Entry 8VUN (electron microscopy, 4.01 A resolution (low resolution: residue-level contacts below are approximate; hydrogen-bond / salt-bridge calls are withheld)); this record covers chains A and D of the 8 polymer chains in the assembly.

== Chain A ==
Protein: Glutamate receptor ionotropic, NMDA 1
From: Homo sapiens
UniProtKB: Q05586 (NMDZ1_HUMAN); the construct lacks a stretch of the UniProt sequence, so the offset changes along the chain: 25-582 = UniProt 25-582; 583-779 = UniProt 602-798; 780-813 = UniProt 808-841
Sequence (817 residues; each row starts with the number of its first residue; a row labelled like 582A-582S holds insertion residues (582A, then the next letters in order)):
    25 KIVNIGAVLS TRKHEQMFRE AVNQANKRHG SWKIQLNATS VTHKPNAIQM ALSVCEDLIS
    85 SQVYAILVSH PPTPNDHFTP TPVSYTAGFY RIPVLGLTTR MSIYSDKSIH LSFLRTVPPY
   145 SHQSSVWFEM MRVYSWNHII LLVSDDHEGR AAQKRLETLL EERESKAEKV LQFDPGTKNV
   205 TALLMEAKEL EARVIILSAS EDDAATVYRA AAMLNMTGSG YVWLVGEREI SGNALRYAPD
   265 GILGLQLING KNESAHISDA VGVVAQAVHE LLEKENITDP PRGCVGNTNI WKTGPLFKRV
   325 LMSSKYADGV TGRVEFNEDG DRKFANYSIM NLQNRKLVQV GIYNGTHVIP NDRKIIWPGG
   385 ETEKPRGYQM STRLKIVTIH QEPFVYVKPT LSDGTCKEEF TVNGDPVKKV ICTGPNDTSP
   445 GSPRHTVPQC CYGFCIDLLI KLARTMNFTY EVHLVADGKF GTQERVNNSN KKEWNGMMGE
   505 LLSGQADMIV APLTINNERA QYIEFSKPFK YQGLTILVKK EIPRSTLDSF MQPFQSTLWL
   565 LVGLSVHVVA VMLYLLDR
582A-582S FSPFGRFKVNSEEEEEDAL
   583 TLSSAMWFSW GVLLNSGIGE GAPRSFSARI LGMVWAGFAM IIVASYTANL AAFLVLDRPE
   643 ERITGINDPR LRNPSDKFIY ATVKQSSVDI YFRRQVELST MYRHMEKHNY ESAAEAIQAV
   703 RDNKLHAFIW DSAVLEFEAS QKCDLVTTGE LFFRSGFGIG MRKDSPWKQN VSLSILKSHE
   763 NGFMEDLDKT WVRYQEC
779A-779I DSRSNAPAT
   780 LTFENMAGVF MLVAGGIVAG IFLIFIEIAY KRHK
Unresolved in the structure: 582A-582S, 779A-779I
Curated features (UniProtKB/Swiss-Prot):
  - region: Leu584 to Pro605 (Pore-forming)
  - binding site (glycine): Pro516, Thr518, Arg523, Ser669, Asp713
  - glycosylation (N-linked (GlcNAc...) asparagine): Asn61, Asn203, Asn239, Asn276, Asn300, Asn350, Asn368, Asn440, Asn471, Asn491, Asn655, Asn752
Disulfide bonds: Cys79-Cys308, Cys420-Cys454, Cys436-Cys455, Cys725-Cys779

== Chain D ==
Protein: Glutamate receptor ionotropic, NMDA 2A
From: Homo sapiens
UniProtKB: Q12879 (NMDE1_HUMAN); the construct lacks a stretch of the UniProt sequence, so the offset changes along the chain: 34-578 = UniProt 34-578; 579-784 = UniProt 599-804; 785-814 = UniProt 812-841
Sequence (808 residues; each row starts with the number of its first residue; a row labelled like 578A-578T holds insertion residues (578A, then the next letters in order)):
    34 LNIAVMLGHS HDVTERELRT LWGPEQAAGL PLDVNVVALL MNRTDPKSLI THVCDLMSGA
    94 RIHGLVFGDD TDQEAVAQML DFISSHTFVP ILGIHGGASM IMADKDPTST FFQFGASIQQ
   154 QATVMLKIMQ DYDWHVFSLV TTIFPGYREF ISFVKTTVDN SFVGWDMQNV ITLDTSFEDA
   214 KTQVQLKKIH SSVILLYCSK DEAVLILSEA RSLGLTGYDF FWIVPSLVSG NTELIPKEFP
   274 SGLISVSYDD WDYSLEARVR DGIGILTTAA SSMLEKFSYI PEAKASCYGQ MERPEVPMHT
   334 LHPFMVNVTW DGKDLSFTEE GYQVHPRLVV IVLNKDREWE KVGKWENHTL SLRHAVWPRY
   394 KSFSDCEPDD NHLSIVTLEE APFVIVEDID PLTETCVRNT VPCRKFVKIN NSTNEGMNVK
   454 KCCKGFCIDI LKKLSRTVKF TYDLYLVTNG KHGKKVNNVW NGMIGEVVYQ RAVMAVGSLT
   514 INEERSEVVD FSVPFVETGI SVMVSRSNGT VSPSAFLEPF SASVWVMMFV MLLIVSAIAV
   574 FVFEY
578A-578T FSPVGYNRNLAKGKAPHGPS
   579 FTIGKAIWLL WGLVFNNSVP VQNPKGTTSK IMVSVWAFFA VIFLASYTAN LAAFMIQEEF
   639 VDQVTGLSDK KFQRPHDYSP PFRFGTVPNG STERNIRNNY PYMHQYMTKF NQKGVEDALV
   699 SLKTGKLDAF IYDAAVLNYK AGRDEGCKLV TIGSGYIFAT TGYGIALQKG SPWKRQIDLA
   759 LLQFVGDGEM EELETLWLTG ICHNEK
784A-784G NEVMSSQ
   785 LDIDNMAGVF YMLAAAMALS LITFIWEHLF
Unresolved in the structure: 578A-578T, 784A-784G
Curated features (UniProtKB/Swiss-Prot):
  - region: Phe579 to Gln600 (Pore-forming)
  - binding site (Zn(2+)): His44, His128, Glu266, Asp282
  - binding site (L-glutamate): Ser511, Thr513, Arg518, Ser669, Thr670, Asp711
  - site: Asn594 (Functional determinant of NMDA receptors)
  - glycosylation (N-linked (GlcNAc...) asparagine): Asn75, Asn340, Asn380, Asn443, Asn444, Asn541, Asn667
Disulfide bonds: Cys87-Cys320, Cys429-Cys455, Cys436-Cys456, Cys725-Cys780

== Chain A / chain D interface ==
Residue-residue contacts (44; chain A residue first):
  Ile519(A) with Leu760(D)
  Asn521(A) with Leu757(D); Gln761(D)
  Ala524(A) with Leu757(D); Leu760(D)
  Gln525(A) with Leu757(D)
  Lys531(A) with Ser525(D); Pro527(D)
  Tyr535(A) with Glu530(D); Thr738(D); Thr739(D)
  Trp563(A) with Phe616(D)
  Trp589(A) with Gly604(D); Lys608(D)
  Leu596(A) with Ser612(D); Phe616(D)
  Asn597(A) with Asn595(D)
  Tyr628(A) with Ile620(D); Ala623(D)
  Thr629(A) with Ala623(D)
  Leu632(A) with Ala623(D); Ser624(D); Ala627(D)
  Tyr673(A) with Gly764(D)
  Arg676(A) with Gly764(D); Asp765(D)
  Gln677(A) with Asp765(D)
  Arg736(A) with Glu530(D); Val763(D)
  Leu758(A) with Ile514(D)
  His761(A) with Thr738(D)
  Glu762(A) with Asn515(D); Asn673(D)
  Thr781(A) with Val557(D)
  Phe782(A) with Val557(D); Met561(D)
  Gly787(A) with Phe617(D)
  Val788(A) with Phe617(D)
  Ile796(A) with Met610(D)
  Gly799(A) with Thr606(D)
  Ile800(A) with Val575(D); Tyr578(D)
  Ile803(A) with Thr605(D); Thr606(D)
Interface residues without a listed pair, chain A (34 interface residues in all): Asn520, Ala633, Leu636, Phe735, Met785, Val792
Interface residues without a listed pair, chain D (39 interface residues in all): Glu516, Val526, Met564, Ile571, Ala615, Ala631, Gly740, Arg753

== Summary ==
Chain A and chain D form an interface of 34 and 39 residues respectively. UniProt lists 5 glycine-binding
residues on chain A; 4 Zn2+-binding residues and 6 L-glutamate-binding residues on chain D.
Chain A is Glutamate receptor ionotropic, NMDA 1 and chain D is Glutamate receptor ionotropic, NMDA 2A, both
from Homo sapiens; the structure, Human GluN1-2A With Fab 008-218, was determined by electron microscopy,
deposited together with 8VUH, 8VUJ, 8VUL, 8VUQ, 8VUR, 8VUT, 8VUY and 8VVH.
